Entry 4Z66 (X-ray diffraction, 2.50 A resolution); this record covers chains E and I of the 10 polymer chains in the assembly.

[Chain E]
Name: Histone H3.2
From: Xenopus laevis
Reference sequence: P84233 (H32_XENLA); residues 638-735 here correspond to UniProt positions 39-136 (UniProt number = residue number - 599)
Sequence (98 residues; each row starts with the number of its first residue):
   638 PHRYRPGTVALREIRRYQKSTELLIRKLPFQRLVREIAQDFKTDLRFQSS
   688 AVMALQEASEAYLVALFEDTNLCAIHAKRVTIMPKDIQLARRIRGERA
Differences from the reference sequence: conflict Ala702 (Gly103 in P84233)
Modified residues: Lys722 (N(6)-acetyllysine; ALY)
Curated features (UniProtKB/Swiss-Prot):
  - modified residue: Tyr641 (Phosphotyrosine), Lys656 (N6,N6,N6-trimethyllysine), Ser657 (Phosphoserine), Lys664 (N6-(2-hydroxyisobutyryl)lysine), Lys679 (N6,N6,N6-trimethyllysine), Thr680 (Phosphothreonine), Ser686 (Phosphoserine), Thr707 (Phosphothreonine), Lys715 (N6-acetyllysine), Lys722 (N6-(2-hydroxyisobutyryl)lysine)
  - lipidation: Cys710 (S-palmitoyl cysteine)

[Chain I]
Molecule: 147-nt DNA strand
Sequence (147 nucleotides; numbered 1 to 147; the number before each row is that of its first residue):
     1 ATCAATATCCACCTGCAGATACTACCAAAAGTGTATTTGGAAACTGCTCC
    51 ATCAAAAGGCATGTTCAGCTGGAATCCAGCTGAACATGCCTTTTGATGGA
   101 GCAGTTTCCAAATACACTTTTGGTAGTATCTGCAGGTGGATATTGAT

[How chain E and chain I interact]
Pairs across the interface (27):
  His639(E) with DA5(I), phosphate contact
  Arg640(E) with DA83(I), hydrogen bond to the base; DA84(I), hydrogen bond to the sugar
  Tyr641(E) with DT6(I), hydrogen bond to the sugar; DA7(I), hydrogen bond to the sugar; DA83(I), sugar contact; DA84(I), hydrogen bond to the phosphate
  Arg642(E) with DA83(I), sugar contact
  Pro643(E) with DG82(I), phosphate contact; DA83(I), sugar contact
  Gly644(E) with DG82(I), hydrogen bond to the phosphate; DA83(I), hydrogen bond to the phosphate
  Thr645(E) with DA83(I), hydrogen bond to the phosphate
  Val646(E) with DA83(I), hydrogen bond to the phosphate; DA84(I), phosphate contact
  Ala647(E) with DA83(I), hydrogen bond to the phosphate
  Arg649(E) with DA7(I), phosphate contact; DT8(I), phosphate contact
  Arg663(E) with DT91(I), phosphate contact; DT92(I), salt bridge to the phosphate
  Lys664(E) with DT92(I), hydrogen bond to the phosphate
  Leu665(E) with DT91(I), phosphate contact; DT92(I), hydrogen bond to the phosphate
  Pro666(E) with DT91(I), sugar contact
  Arg669(E) with DT91(I), salt bridge to the phosphate
  Arg683(E) with DA100(I), sugar contact; DG101(I), sugar contact
Other interface residues (no listed pair), chain E (18 interface residues in all): Lys715, Thr718
Other interface residues (no listed pair), chain I (13 interface residues in all): DA73, DT81

[In short]
Chain E and chain I form an interface of 18 and 13 residues respectively; the contacts include 12 hydrogen
bonds and 2 salt bridges. Among the polar pairs are Arg640(E)-DA83(I), Arg640(E)-DA84(I) and Tyr641(E)-DT6(I).
Chain E is Histone H3.2 (Xenopus laevis) and chain I is a 147-nt DNA strand; the structure, Nucleosome
disassembly by RSC and SWI/SNF is enhanced by H3 acetylation near the nucleosome dyad axis, was determined by
X-ray diffraction, deposited together with 4XZQ and 4YS3.
